1P1Z - chains A and B of the 4 polymer chains in the assembly; structure by X-ray diffraction, 3.26 A resolution.

[Chain A]
Protein: H-2 class I histocompatibility antigen, K-B alpha chain
Organism: Mus musculus
UniProt: P01901 (HA1B_MOUSE); residues 1-274 here correspond to UniProt positions 22-295 (UniProt number = residue number + 21)
Sequence (274 residues; each row starts with the number of its first residue):
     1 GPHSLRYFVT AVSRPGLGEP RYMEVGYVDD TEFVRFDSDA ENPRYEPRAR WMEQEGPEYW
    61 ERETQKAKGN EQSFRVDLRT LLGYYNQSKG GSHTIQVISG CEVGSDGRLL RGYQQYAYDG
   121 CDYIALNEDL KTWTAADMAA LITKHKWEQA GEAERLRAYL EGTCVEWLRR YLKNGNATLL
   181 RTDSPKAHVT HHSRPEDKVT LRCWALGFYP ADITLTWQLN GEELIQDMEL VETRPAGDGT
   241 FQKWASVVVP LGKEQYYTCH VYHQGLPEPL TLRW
Not modelled in the structure: 1-2, 35-44, 104-110
Swiss-Prot annotation at these positions:
  - glycosylation (N-linked (GlcNAc...) asparagine): Asn86, Asn176
Cystine bridges: Cys101-Cys164, Cys203-Cys259

[Chain B]
Protein: Beta-2-microglobulin
Organism: Mus musculus
UniProt: P01887 (B2MG_MOUSE); residues 1-99 here correspond to UniProt positions 21-119 (UniProt number = residue number + 20)
Sequence (99 residues; row label = number of the first residue in the row):
     1 IQKTPQIQVY SRHPPENGKP NILNCYVTQF HPPHIEIQML KNGKKIPKVE MSDMSFSKDW
    61 SFYILAHTEF TPTETDTYAC RVKHDSMAEP KTVYWDRDM
Not modelled in the structure: 53-54
Cystine bridges: Cys25-Cys80

[Chain A / chain B interface]
Pairs across the interface - 43 pairs, chain A then chain B:
  Phe8(A) - Phe56(B)
  Val9(A) - Phe56(B)
  Thr10(A) - Phe56(B)
  Val12(A) - Pro33(B)  hydrophobic
  Val12(A) - His34(B)
  Tyr27(A) - Ser55(B)
  Ser92(A) - His34(B)
  Thr94(A) - His31(B)
  Thr94(A) - Pro33(B)
  Gln96(A) - His31(B)
  Gln96(A) - Phe56(B)
  Gln96(A) - Trp60(B)
  Gln96(A) - Phe62(B)
  Val97(A) - Phe56(B)
  Ile98(A) - Trp60(B)  hydrophobic
  Gln115(A) - Trp60(B)
  Tyr116(A) - Trp60(B)
  Ala117(A) - Trp60(B)
  Asp119(A) - Ile1(B)
  Asp119(A) - His31(B)  hydrogen bond (backbone-side chain)
  Gly120(A) - His31(B)  hydrogen bond (backbone-side chain)
  Gly120(A) - Trp60(B)
  Cys121(A) - Ile1(B)  hydrophobic
  Asp122(A) - Trp60(B)  hydrogen bond
  His192(A) - Asp98(B)
  His192(A) - Met99(B)
  Arg202(A) - Met99(B)  hydrogen bond (side chain-backbone)
  Trp204(A) - Met99(B)
  Val231(A) - Gln8(B)
  Glu232(A) - Gln8(B)
  Glu232(A) - Thr28(B)  hydrogen bond
  Glu232(A) - Gln29(B)
  Glu232(A) - Tyr63(B)  hydrogen bond
  Arg234(A) - Tyr10(B)
  Pro235(A) - Tyr10(B)  hydrogen bond (backbone-side chain)
  Pro235(A) - Tyr26(B)
  Ala236(A) - Arg12(B)  hydrogen bond (backbone-side chain)
  Ala236(A) - Asn24(B)  hydrogen bond (backbone-side chain)
  Gly237(A) - Arg12(B)  hydrogen bond (backbone-side chain)
  Gln242(A) - Tyr10(B)
  Gln242(A) - Ser11(B)  hydrogen bond (side chain-backbone)
  Gln242(A) - Arg12(B)
  Trp244(A) - Met99(B)  hydrophobic
Also at the interface, not in a pair above, chain A (32 interface residues in all): Arg6, Tyr113, Thr233, Asp238
Also at the interface, not in a pair above, chain B (23 interface residues in all): His13, Ser57, Lys58, Leu65

[Overview]
32 residues of chain A face 23 of chain B across their interface; the contacts include 11 hydrogen bonds.
Polar pairs include Asp119(A)-His31(B), Gly120(A)-His31(B) and Asp122(A)-Trp60(B).
Chain A is H-2 class I histocompatibility antigen, K-B alpha chain and chain B is Beta-2-microglobulin, both
from Mus musculus; the structure, X-RAY CRYSTAL STRUCTURE OF THE LECTIN-LIKE NATURAL KILLER CELL RECEPTOR
LY-49C BOUND TO ITS MHC CLASS ..., was determined by X-ray diffraction, deposited together with 1P4L.
